Entry 8TSW (electron microscopy, 3.10 A resolution); this record covers chains K and L of the 12 polymer chains in the assembly.

== Chain K (and L) ==
Name: Capsular biosynthesis protein
Organism: Caldimonas thermodepolymerans
Notes: chain L of this document is another copy of the same molecule, construct and numbering; everything in this record applies to it too
UniProt: A0A2S5T4A0 (A0A2S5T4A0_9BURK); residues 3-371 here correspond to UniProt positions 2-370 (UniProt number = residue number - 1)
Chain sequence (390 residues; each row starts with the number of its first residue; numbers below 1 keep their minus sign (Met-2 is residue -2)):
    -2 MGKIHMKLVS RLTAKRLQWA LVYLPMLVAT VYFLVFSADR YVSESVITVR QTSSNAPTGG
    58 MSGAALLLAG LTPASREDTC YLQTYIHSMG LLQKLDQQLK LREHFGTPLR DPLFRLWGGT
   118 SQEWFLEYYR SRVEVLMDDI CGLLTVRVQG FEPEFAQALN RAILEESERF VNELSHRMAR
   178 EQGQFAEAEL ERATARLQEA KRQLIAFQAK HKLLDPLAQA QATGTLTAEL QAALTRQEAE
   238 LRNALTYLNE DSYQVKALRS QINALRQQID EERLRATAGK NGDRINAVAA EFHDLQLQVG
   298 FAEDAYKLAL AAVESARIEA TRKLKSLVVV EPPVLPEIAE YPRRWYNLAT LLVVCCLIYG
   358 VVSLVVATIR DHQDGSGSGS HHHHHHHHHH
Unresolved in the structure: -2 to 4, 51-70, 181-318, 372-387 (chain L: -2 to 18, 51-70, 181-319, 352-387)
Differences from the reference sequence: initiating methionine (-2); expression tag (-1 to 2, 372-387); conflict Cys77 (Leu76 in A0A2S5T4A0), Cys138 (Ser137 in A0A2S5T4A0)

== Interface between chain K and chain L ==
Contacting residue pairs (24):
  Thr45(K) - Tyr78(L)
  Arg47(K) - Glu74(L)
  Arg47(K) - Tyr78(L)  hydrogen bond
  Arg47(K) - Met175(L)
  Gln48(K) - Met175(L)
  Thr49(K) - Met175(L)  hydrogen bond (side chain-backbone)
  Thr49(K) - Gln179(L)  hydrogen bond (backbone-side chain)
  Ser50(K) - Gln179(L)
  Cys138(K) - Cys77(L)
  Leu140(K) - Tyr78(L)  hydrophobic
  Leu140(K) - Thr81(L)
  Arg319(K) - Gln179(L)
  Lys320(K) - Glu178(L)  salt bridge
  Val325(K) - Leu171(L)  hydrophobic
  Val327(K) - Thr81(L)
  Val331(K) - Met86(L)  hydrophobic
  Val331(K) - Gln119(L)
  Leu332(K) - Gln119(L)  hydrogen bond (backbone-side chain)
  Pro333(K) - Glu120(L)
  Glu334(K) - Ser118(L)
  Glu334(K) - Gln119(L)  hydrogen bond (side chain-backbone)
  Glu334(K) - Glu120(L)  hydrogen bond (backbone-side chain)
  Ile335(K) - Ser118(L)
  Ile335(K) - Glu120(L)  hydrogen bond (backbone-side chain)
Interface residues without a listed pair, chain K (19 interface residues in all): Val43, Val326, Glu328
Interface residues without a listed pair, chain L (18 interface residues in all): Asp75, Tyr82, Ser85, Thr117, Phe167, Arg174

== Overview ==
The interface between chain K and chain L involves 19 residues on one side and 18 on the other; the contacts
include 7 hydrogen bonds and 1 salt bridge. Polar contacts include Lys320(K)-Glu178(L), Arg47(K)-Tyr78(L) and
Thr49(K)-Met175(L).
Chain K and chain L are both Capsular biosynthesis protein (Caldimonas thermodepolymerans); the structure, S.
thermodepolymerans KpsMT-KpsE Apo 1, was determined by electron microscopy together with 8TSH, 8TSI, 8TSL,
8TT3 and 8TUN from the same study.
